Entry 3KYH (X-ray diffraction, 3.00 A resolution); this record covers chains A and B of the 4 polymer chains in the assembly.

# Chain A (and B)
Name: mRNA-capping enzyme subunit beta
From: Saccharomyces cerevisiae
Notes: EC 3.1.3.33; fragment: Triphosphatase domain; chain B of this document is another copy of the same molecule, construct and numbering; everything in this record applies to it too
Reference sequence: O13297 (CET1_YEAST); residue numbers follow UniProt; this construct covers 241-549
Chain sequence (310 residues; numbered 240 to 549; the number before each row is that of its first residue):
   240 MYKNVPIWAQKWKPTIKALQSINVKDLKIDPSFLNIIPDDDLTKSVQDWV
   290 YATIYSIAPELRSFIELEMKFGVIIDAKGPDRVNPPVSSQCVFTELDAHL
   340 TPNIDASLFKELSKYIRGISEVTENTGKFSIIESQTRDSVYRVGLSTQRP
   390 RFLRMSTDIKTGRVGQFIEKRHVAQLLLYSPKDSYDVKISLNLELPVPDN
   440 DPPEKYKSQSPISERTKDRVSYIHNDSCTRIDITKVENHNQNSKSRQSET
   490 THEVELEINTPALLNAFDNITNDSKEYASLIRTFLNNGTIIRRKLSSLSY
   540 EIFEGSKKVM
Unresolved in the structure: 240-244, 262-267, 384-388, 479-486, 540-549
Construct notes: initiating methionine (240)
Curated features (UniProtKB/Swiss-Prot):
  - site: Asp280 (Essential for dimer formation)
  - mutagenesis: Asp280 (D280A: Significant growth defects), Ile520 (I520A: No growth), Phe523 (F523A: Temperature sensitive growth phenotype), Leu524 (L524A: Temperature sensitive growth phenotype)

# Chain A / chain B interface
Pairs across the interface (110):
  Ile255(A) - Ser369(B)
  Ile255(A) - Ile371(B)  hydrophobic
  Ile255(A) - Ile462(B)
  Leu258(A) - Ser369(B)
  Leu258(A) - Ile462(B)  hydrophobic
  Leu258(A) - Asn464(B)  hydrogen bond (backbone-side chain)
  Gln259(A) - Asn464(B)
  Gln259(A) - Arg469(B)
  Gln259(A) - Asn498(B)  hydrogen bond (backbone-side chain)
  Ser260(A) - Asn498(B)
  Ile261(A) - Asn464(B)
  Ile268(A) - Asp465(B)  hydrogen bond (backbone-backbone)
  Ile268(A) - Leu519(B)  hydrophobic
  Asp269(A) - Asp465(B)  hydrogen bond (backbone-backbone)
  Asp269(A) - Ser466(B)
  Asp269(A) - Thr522(B)  hydrogen bond (backbone-side chain)
  Pro270(A) - Thr522(B)
  Pro270(A) - Asn525(B)  hydrogen bond (backbone-side chain)
  Ser271(A) - His463(B)
  Ser271(A) - Ser466(B)  hydrogen bond (backbone-side chain)
  Ser271(A) - Thr522(B)
  Ser271(A) - Asn526(B)
  Ser271(A) - Ile529(B)
  Phe272(A) - Ile355(B)  hydrophobic
  Phe272(A) - Ile358(B)  hydrophobic
  Phe272(A) - Phe368(B)  hydrophobic
  Phe272(A) - His463(B)
  Phe272(A) - Ser466(B)  hydrogen bond (backbone-side chain)
  Phe272(A) - Ile470(B)  hydrophobic
  Phe272(A) - Asn526(B)  hydrogen bond (backbone-side chain)
  Phe272(A) - Ile529(B)  hydrophobic
  Phe272(A) - Ile530(B)  hydrophobic
  Leu273(A) - Ile529(B)  hydrophobic
  Pro277(A) - Asn525(B)
  Pro277(A) - Thr528(B)
  Pro277(A) - Ile529(B)  hydrophobic
  Asp278(A) - Arg532(B)  hydrogen bond (backbone-side chain)
  Asp279(A) - Arg532(B)  hydrogen bond (backbone-side chain)
  Asp280(A) - Ser328(B)
  Asp280(A) - Gln329(B)  hydrogen bond (side chain-backbone)
  Asp280(A) - Lys421(B)
  Asp280(A) - Arg532(B)  salt bridge
  Leu281(A) - Ser328(B)
  Lys283(A) - Arg532(B)
  Ser284(A) - Lys421(B)  hydrogen bond
  Pro325(A) - Pro324(B)
  Pro325(A) - Val331(B)
  Pro325(A) - Phe332(B)
  Pro325(A) - Thr333(B)  hydrogen bond (backbone-side chain)
  Val326(A) - Cys330(B)  hydrophobic
  Val326(A) - Val331(B)
  Val326(A) - Thr333(B)  hydrogen bond (backbone-side chain)
  Ser327(A) - Val331(B)  hydrogen bond (backbone-backbone)
  Ser327(A) - Thr333(B)
  Ser328(A) - Asp280(B)
  Ser328(A) - Leu281(B)
  Ser328(A) - Cys330(B)
  Ser328(A) - Val331(B)  hydrogen bond (side chain-backbone)
  Gln329(A) - Asp280(B)  hydrogen bond (backbone-side chain)
  Gln329(A) - Gln329(B)
  Cys330(A) - Val326(B)  hydrophobic
  Cys330(A) - Ser328(B)
  Cys330(A) - Cys330(B)  hydrophobic
  Val331(A) - Val326(B)
  Val331(A) - Ser327(B)  hydrogen bond (backbone-backbone)
  Val331(A) - Ser328(B)  hydrogen bond (backbone-side chain)
  Phe332(A) - Pro325(B)
  Thr333(A) - Pro325(B)
  Thr333(A) - Val326(B)
  Thr333(A) - Ser327(B)
  Glu334(A) - Pro325(B)
  Tyr354(A) - Leu273(B)
  Phe368(A) - Phe272(B)
  Ile371(A) - Ile255(B)  hydrophobic
  Ile371(A) - Leu258(B)  hydrophobic
  Lys399(A) - Lys252(B)
  Thr400(A) - Ile246(B)
  Lys421(A) - Asp280(B)  salt bridge
  Lys421(A) - Lys283(B)
  Lys421(A) - Ser284(B)  hydrogen bond
  Ile462(A) - Leu258(B)  hydrophobic
  His463(A) - Asp269(B)  salt bridge
  His463(A) - Ser271(B)
  His463(A) - Phe272(B)
  Asn464(A) - Gln259(B)
  Asn464(A) - Ile261(B)
  Asp465(A) - Ile268(B)  hydrogen bond (backbone-backbone)
  Asp465(A) - Asp269(B)  hydrogen bond (backbone-backbone)
  Ser466(A) - Asp269(B)
  Ser466(A) - Ser271(B)
  Ser466(A) - Phe272(B)
  Ile470(A) - Phe272(B)  hydrophobic
  Asn498(A) - Gln259(B)
  Leu519(A) - Ile268(B)  hydrophobic
  Thr522(A) - Ile268(B)
  Thr522(A) - Asp269(B)
  Thr522(A) - Pro270(B)
  Asn525(A) - Pro270(B)  hydrogen bond (side chain-backbone)
  Asn525(A) - Pro277(B)
  Asn526(A) - Ser271(B)
  Asn526(A) - Phe272(B)  hydrogen bond (side chain-backbone)
  Thr528(A) - Pro277(B)
  Ile529(A) - Ser271(B)
  Ile529(A) - Phe272(B)  hydrophobic
  Ile529(A) - Leu273(B)  hydrophobic
  Ile529(A) - Pro277(B)  hydrophobic
  Ile530(A) - Phe272(B)  hydrophobic
  Arg532(A) - Asp278(B)  hydrogen bond (side chain-backbone)
  Arg532(A) - Asp279(B)
  Arg532(A) - Asp280(B)  salt bridge
Interface residues without a listed pair, chain A (52 interface residues in all): Lys256, Pro324, Ser369
Interface residues without a listed pair, chain B (56 interface residues in all): Ile275, Asp422, Pro500, Ser518, Arg531

# Summary
Chain A and chain B form an interface of 52 and 56 residues respectively, with 26 hydrogen bonds and 4 salt
bridges. Among the polar pairs are Asp280(A)-Arg532(B), Lys421(A)-Asp280(B) and His463(A)-Asp269(B). Curated
annotation (UniProt) lists 4 mutagenesis sites on chain A.
Both chains are mRNA-capping enzyme subunit beta (Saccharomyces cerevisiae). Entry 3KYH (Saccharomyces
cerevisiae Cet1-Ceg1 capping apparatus) was determined by X-ray diffraction.
